PDB entry 7YRY | electron microscopy, 3.00 A resolution | chains B and g of the 8 polymer chains in the assembly

# Chain B
Molecule: ATP synthase subunit alpha
From: Acinetobacter baumannii AB5075
Notes: EC 7.1.2.2
UniProt: A3M142 (ATPA_ACIBT); residues 1-514 here = UniProt positions 1-514
Sequence (514 residues; numbered 1 to 514; the number before each row is that of its first residue):
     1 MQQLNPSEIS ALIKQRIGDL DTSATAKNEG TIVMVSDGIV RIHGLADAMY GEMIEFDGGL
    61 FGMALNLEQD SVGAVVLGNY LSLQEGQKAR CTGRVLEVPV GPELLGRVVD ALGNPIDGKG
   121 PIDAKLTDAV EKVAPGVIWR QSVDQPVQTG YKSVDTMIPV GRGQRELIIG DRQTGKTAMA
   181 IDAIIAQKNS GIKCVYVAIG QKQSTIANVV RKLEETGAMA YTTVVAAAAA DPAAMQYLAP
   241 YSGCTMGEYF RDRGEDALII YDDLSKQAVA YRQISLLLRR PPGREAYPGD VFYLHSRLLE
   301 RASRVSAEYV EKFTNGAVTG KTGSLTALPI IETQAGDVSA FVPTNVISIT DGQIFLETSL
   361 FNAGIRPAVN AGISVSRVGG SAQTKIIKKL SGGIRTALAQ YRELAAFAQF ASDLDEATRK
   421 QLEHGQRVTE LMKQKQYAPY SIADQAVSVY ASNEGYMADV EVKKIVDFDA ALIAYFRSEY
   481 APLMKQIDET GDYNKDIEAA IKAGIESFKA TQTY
Unresolved in the structure: 1-25
Small-molecule neighbours: ATP (adenosine-5'-triphosphate): Asp-171, Arg-172, Gln-173, Thr-174, Gly-175, Lys-176, Thr-177, Ala-178, Phe-361, Arg-366, Gln-434, Lys-435, Gln-436
Swiss-Prot annotation at these positions:
  - binding site (ATP): Gly-170 to Thr-177
  - site: Ser-374 (Required for activity)

# Chain g
Molecule: ATP synthase gamma chain
From: Acinetobacter baumannii AB5075
UniProt: A3M143 (ATPG_ACIBT); numbering as in UniProt (aligned over 1-289)
Sequence (289 residues; numbered 1 to 289; the number before each row is that of its first residue):
     1 MANLKEIRAK VASIKSTQKI TRAMQMVAAS KMRRAQERMA QGRPYADNMR RVIAHLVQAN
    61 PEYKHRYMVD RPVKRVGYII VSSDRGLAGG LNINLFKKVV QHVKAQQEQS IEVQFALIGQ
   121 KAVSFFKNYG GKVLGATTQI GDAPSLEQLT GSVQVMLDAF DKGELDRIYL VSNGFVNAMT
   181 QKPKVEQLVP LAPAEEGDDL NRTYGWDYIY EPEAEELLNG LLVRYIESMV YQGVIENVAC
   241 EQSARMVAMK AATDNAGQLI KDLQLIYNKL RQAAITQEIS EIVGGAAAV
Unresolved in the structure: 1

# How chain B and chain g interact
Residue-residue contacts - 8 pairs, chain B then chain g:
  Arg-284(B) / Ile-275(g)
  Arg-284(B) / Ile-279(g)
  Glu-285(B) / Ile-282(g)
  Ala-286(B) / Ile-282(g)
  Asp-337(B) / Lys-5(g)
  Glu-403(B) / Lys-19(g)  hydrogen bond (backbone-side chain)
  Phe-407(B) / Ala-23(g)  hydrophobic
  Phe-410(B) / Val-27(g)  hydrophobic
Also at the interface, not in a pair above, chain B (13 interface residues in all): Pro-282, Gly-283, Gln-334, Gly-336, Arg-402, Ala-406
Also at the interface, not in a pair above, chain g (11 interface residues in all): Arg-8, Ile-20, Met-26, Ala-286

# In short
The interface between chain B and chain g involves 13 residues on one side and 11 on the other; the contacts
include 1 hydrogen bond. The hydrogen-bonded pair is Glu-403(B)/Lys-19(g). Ligands of chain B: ATP. Curated
annotation (UniProt) lists 8 ATP-binding residues on chain B.
Chain B is ATP synthase subunit alpha and chain g is ATP synthase gamma chain, both from Acinetobacter
baumannii AB5075; the structure, F1-ATPase of Acinetobacter baumannii, was determined by electron microscopy.
